Entry 3P90 (X-ray diffraction, 2.30 A resolution); this record covers chain A.

# Chain A
Name: Chloride intracellular channel protein 1
From: Homo sapiens
UniProtKB: O00299 (CLIC1_HUMAN); residue numbers follow UniProt; this construct covers 1-241
Sequence (241 residues; row label = number of the first residue in the row):
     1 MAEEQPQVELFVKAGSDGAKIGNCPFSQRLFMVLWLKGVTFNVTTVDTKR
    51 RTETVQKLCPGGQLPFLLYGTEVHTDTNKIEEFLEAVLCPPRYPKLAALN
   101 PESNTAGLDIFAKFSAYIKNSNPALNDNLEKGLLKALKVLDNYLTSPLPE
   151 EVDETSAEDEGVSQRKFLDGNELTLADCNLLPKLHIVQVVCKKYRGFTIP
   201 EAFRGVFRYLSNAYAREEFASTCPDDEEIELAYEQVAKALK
Unresolved in the structure: 1-5
Sequence notes: engineered mutation Phe207 (His in O00299)
Curated features (UniProtKB/Swiss-Prot):
  - motif: Cys24 to Ser27 (G-site)
  - binding site (glutathione): Cys24, Leu64, Thr77
  - modified residue: Ala2 (N-acetylalanine), Lys13 (N6-acetyllysine), Cys24 (S-glutathionyl cysteine), Lys119 (N6-acetyllysine), Ser121 (Phosphoserine), Lys131 (N6-acetyllysine), Ser156 (Phosphoserine), Ser211 (Phosphoserine), Tyr233 (Phosphotyrosine)
  - mutagenesis: Cys24 (C24A/S: Loss of glutathione-dependent oxidoreductase activity. Reduces channel conductance and abolishes its dependence on membrane redox potential ...), Lys37 (K37A: Decreases glutathione-dependent oxidoreductase activity), Cys59 (C59A: Loss of glutathione-dependent oxidoreductase activity; C59S: Loss of dimerization and of ion transport activity)

# In short
From UniProt: 3 glutathione-binding residues and 3 mutagenesis sites.
Chain A is Chloride intracellular channel protein 1 (Homo sapiens); the structure, Crystal Structure Analysis
of H207F Mutant of Human CLIC1, was determined by X-ray diffraction, deposited together with 3SWL and 3QR6.
